PDB entry 7JL1 | electron microscopy, 3.90 A resolution | chains A and X of the 4 polymer chains in the assembly

Chain A:
Name: Antiviral innate immune response receptor RIG-I
Organism: Homo sapiens
Notes: EC 3.6.4.13
UniProt: O95786 (DDX58_HUMAN), isoform O95786-2; residues 204-925 here correspond to UniProt positions 159-880 (UniProt number = residue number - 45)
Sequence (722 residues; row label = number of the first residue in the row):
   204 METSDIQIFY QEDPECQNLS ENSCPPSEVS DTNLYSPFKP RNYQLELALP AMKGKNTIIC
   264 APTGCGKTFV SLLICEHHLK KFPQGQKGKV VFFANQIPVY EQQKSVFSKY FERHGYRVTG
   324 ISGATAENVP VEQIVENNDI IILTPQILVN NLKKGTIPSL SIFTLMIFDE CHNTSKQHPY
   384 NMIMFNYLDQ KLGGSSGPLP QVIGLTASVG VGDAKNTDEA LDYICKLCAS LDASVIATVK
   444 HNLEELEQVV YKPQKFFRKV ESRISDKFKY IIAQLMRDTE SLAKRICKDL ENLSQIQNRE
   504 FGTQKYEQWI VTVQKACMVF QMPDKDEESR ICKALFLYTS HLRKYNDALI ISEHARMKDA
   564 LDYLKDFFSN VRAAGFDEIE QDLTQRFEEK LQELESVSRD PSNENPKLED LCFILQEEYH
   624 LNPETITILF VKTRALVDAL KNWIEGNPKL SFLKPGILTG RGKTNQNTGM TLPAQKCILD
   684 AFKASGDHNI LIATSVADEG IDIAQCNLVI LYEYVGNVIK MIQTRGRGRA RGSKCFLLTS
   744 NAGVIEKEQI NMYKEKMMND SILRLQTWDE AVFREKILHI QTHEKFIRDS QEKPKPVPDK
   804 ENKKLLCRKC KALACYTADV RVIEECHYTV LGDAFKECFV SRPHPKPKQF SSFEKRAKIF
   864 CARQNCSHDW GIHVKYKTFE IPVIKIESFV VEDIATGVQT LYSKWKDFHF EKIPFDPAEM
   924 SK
Not modelled in the structure: 204-238, 398-399, 527, 575-580, 687-688, 797-803, 852-857, 919-925
Metal / ion sites: Zn2+: Cys810, Cys813, Cys864, Cys869
Residues lining bound ligands: ADP / tetrafluoroaluminate: Phe241, Lys242, Pro243, Arg244, Gln247, Thr266, Gly267, Cys268, Gly269, Lys270, Thr271, Phe272, Asp372, Ala410, Glu702, Gly703, Asp705, Gln726, Arg730, Arg732

Chain X:
Molecule: dsRNA strand 1
Sequence (14 nucleotides; numbered 1 to 14; the number before each row is that of its first residue):
     1 GACUGACUGA CUGA

How chain A and chain X interact:
Contacting residue pairs (23; chain A residue first):
  Lys379(A) - G9(X)  phosphate contact
  Lys379(A) - A10(X)  salt bridge to the phosphate
  Gln380(A) - U8(X)  sugar contact
  Gln380(A) - G9(X)  hydrogen bond to the phosphate
  His381(A) - U8(X)  sugar contact
  Gln498(A) - A14(X)  sugar contact
  Gln507(A) - U12(X)  hydrogen bond to the sugar
  Lys508(A) - G13(X)  phosphate contact
  Lys508(A) - A14(X)  salt bridge to the phosphate
  Thr671(A) - A2(X)  hydrogen bond to the phosphate
  Thr674(A) - G1(X)  phosphate contact
  Lys723(A) - A10(X)  sugar contact
  Lys750(A) - C11(X)  phosphate contact
  Lys750(A) - U12(X)  salt bridge to the phosphate
  Cys829(A) - G5(X)  sugar contact
  His830(A) - U4(X)  sugar contact
  Lys858(A) - C3(X)  hydrogen bond to the phosphate
  Ile875(A) - C3(X)  sugar contact
  Lys888(A) - U4(X)  salt bridge to the phosphate
  Lys888(A) - G5(X)  phosphate contact
  Trp908(A) - A6(X)  hydrogen bond to the phosphate
  Lys909(A) - A6(X)  phosphate contact
  Lys909(A) - C7(X)  phosphate contact
Interface residues without a listed pair, chain A (21 interface residues in all): Gln511, Asn720, Pro850, Lys907

In short:
21 residues of chain A and 14 residues of chain X are in contact; the contacts include 5 hydrogen bonds and 4
salt bridges. Among the polar pairs are Gln507(A)-U12(X), Gln380(A)-G9(X) and Thr671(A)-A2(X). Bound to chain
A: ADP / tetrafluoroaluminate.
Here chain A is Antiviral innate immune response receptor RIG-I (Homo sapiens) and chain X is dsRNA strand 1.
Entry 7JL1 (Cryo-EM structure of RIG-I:dsRNA in complex with RIPLET PrySpry domain (monomer)) was determined
by electron microscopy, deposited together with 7JL0, 7JL2, 7JL3 and 7JL4.
